PDB entry 7WUB | electron microscopy, 3.00 A resolution | chains D and L of the 12 polymer chains in the assembly

# Chain D
Protein: Transitional endoplasmic reticulum ATPase
Organism: Homo sapiens
Notes: EC 3.6.4.6
UniProt: P55072 (TERA_HUMAN); numbering as in UniProt (aligned over 200-775)
Amino-acid sequence (576 residues; row label = number of the first residue in the row):
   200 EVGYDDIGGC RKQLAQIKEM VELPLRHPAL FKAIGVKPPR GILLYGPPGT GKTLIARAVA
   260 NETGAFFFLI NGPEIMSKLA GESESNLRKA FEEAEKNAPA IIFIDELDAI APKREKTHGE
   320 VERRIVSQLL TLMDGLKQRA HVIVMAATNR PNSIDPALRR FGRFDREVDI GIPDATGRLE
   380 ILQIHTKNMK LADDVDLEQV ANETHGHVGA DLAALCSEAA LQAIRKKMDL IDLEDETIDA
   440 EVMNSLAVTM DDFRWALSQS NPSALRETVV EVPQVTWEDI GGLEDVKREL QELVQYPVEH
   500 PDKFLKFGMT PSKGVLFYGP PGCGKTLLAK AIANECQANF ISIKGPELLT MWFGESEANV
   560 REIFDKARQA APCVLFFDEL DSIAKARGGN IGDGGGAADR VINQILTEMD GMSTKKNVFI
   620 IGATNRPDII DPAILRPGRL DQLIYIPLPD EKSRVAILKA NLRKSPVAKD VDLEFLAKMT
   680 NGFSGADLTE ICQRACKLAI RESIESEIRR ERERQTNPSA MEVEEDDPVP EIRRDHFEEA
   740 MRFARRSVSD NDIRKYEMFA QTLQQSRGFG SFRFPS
Disordered / not traced: 520
Residues lining bound ligands:
  - ADP (adenosine-5'-diphosphate): D205, I206, G207, G208, P246, P247, G248, T249, G250, K251, T252, L253, D304, I380, I383, H384, G408, A409
  - Y6Y (3-[3-cyclopentylsulfanyl-5-[[3-methyl-4-(4-methylsulfonylphenyl)phenoxy]methyl]-1,2,4-triazol-4-yl]pyridine), molecule 1: Q398, E402, R453, K663
  - Y6Y, molecule 2: L492, V493, P496, V497, P500, F503, L504, G507, M508, T509, P510, S511, K512, C535, A537, P571, C572, V573, K615, N616, F618
Curated features (UniProtKB/Swiss-Prot):
  - binding site (ATP): P247 to L253, N348, H384, G521 to L526
  - modified residue: K315 (N6,N6,N6-trimethyllysine), T436 (Phosphothreonine), S462 (Phosphoserine), K502 (N6-acetyllysine), K505 (N6-acetyllysine), K668 (N6-acetyllysine), S702 (Phosphoserine), K754 (N6-acetyllysine), S770 (Phosphoserine), S775 (Phosphoserine)
  - natural variant: A232 (A232E: In IBMPFD1), I254 (I254F: In IBMPFD1; uncertain significance), I369 (I369T: In IBMPFD1; uncertain significance), N387 (N387H: In IBMPFD1; uncertain significance), D592 (D592N: In FTDALS6)
  - mutagenesis: K251 (K251Q: Impairs ERAD degradation of HMGCR and does not inhibit interaction with RHBDD1; when associated with Q-524), E305 (E305Q: Defect in ubiquitin-dependent protein degradation by the proteasome; when associated with Q-578), K312 (K312A: Does not affect methylation by VCPKMT), R313 (R313A: Does not affect methylation by VCPKMT), E314 (E314A: Does not affect methylation by VCPKMT; Strongly impairs methylation by VCPKMT), K315 (K315L/Q/R: Abolishes methylation by VCPKMT), T316 (T316A: Does not affect methylation by VCPKMT), H317 (H317A: Does not affect methylation by VCPKMT), G318 (G318A: Does not affect methylation by VCPKMT), K524 (K524A: Impairs catalytic activity of RNF19A toward SOD1 mutant. Does not inhibit interaction with RHBDD1; when associated with A-251; K524Q: Impairs ERAD degradation of HMGCR ...), E578 (E578Q: Does not inhibit interaction with RHBDD1. Increased interaction with CAV1 and UBXN6. Impaired autophagic function. Defect in ubiquitin-dependent protein degradation by the proteasome ...)

# Chain L
Protein: Transitional endoplasmic reticulum ATPase
Organism: Homo sapiens
Notes: EC 3.6.4.6
UniProt: P55072 (TERA_HUMAN); numbering as in UniProt (aligned over 21-775)
Amino-acid sequence (755 residues; row label = number of the first residue in the row):
    21 NRPNRLIVDE AINEDNSVVS LSQPKMDELQ LFRGDTVLLK GKKRREAVCI VLSDDTCSDE
    81 KIRMNRVVRN NLRVRLGDVI SIQPCPDVKY GKRIHVLPID DTVEGITGNL FEVYLKPYFL
   141 EAYRPIRKGD IFLVRGGMRA VEFKVVETDP SPYCIVAPDT VIHCEGEPIK REDEEESLNE
   201 VGYDDIGGCR KQLAQIKEMV ELPLRHPALF KAIGVKPPRG ILLYGPPGTG KTLIARAVAN
   261 ETGAFFFLIN GPEIMSKLAG ESESNLRKAF EEAEKNAPAI IFIDELDAIA PKREKTHGEV
   321 ERRIVSQLLT LMDGLKQRAH VIVMAATNRP NSIDPALRRF GRFDREVDIG IPDATGRLEI
   381 LQIHTKNMKL ADDVDLEQVA NETHGHVGAD LAALCSEAAL QAIRKKMDLI DLEDETIDAE
   441 VMNSLAVTMD DFRWALSQSN PSALRETVVE VPQVTWEDIG GLEDVKRELQ ELVQYPVEHP
   501 DKFLKFGMTP SKGVLFYGPP GCGKTLLAKA IANECQANFI SIKGPELLTM WFGESEANVR
   561 EIFDKARQAA PCVLFFDELD SIAKARGGNI GDGGGAADRV INQILTEMDG MSTKKNVFII
   621 GATNRPDIID PAILRPGRLD QLIYIPLPDE KSRVAILKAN LRKSPVAKDV DLEFLAKMTN
   681 GFSGADLTEI CQRACKLAIR ESIESEIRRE RERQTNPSAM EVEEDDPVPE IRRDHFEEAM
   741 RFARRSVSDN DIRKYEMFAQ TLQQSRGFGS FRFPS
Residues lining bound ligands:
  - ADP (adenosine-5'-diphosphate): D205, I206, G207, G208, P247, G248, T249, G250, K251, T252, L253, I380, H384, G408, A409, A412
  - Y6Y (3-[3-cyclopentylsulfanyl-5-[[3-methyl-4-(4-methylsulfonylphenyl)phenoxy]methyl]-1,2,4-triazol-4-yl]pyridine): L492, V493, P496, V497, P500, F503, L504, G507, M508, T509, P510, S511, K512, C535, A537, P571, C572, V573, K615, N616, F618
Curated features (UniProtKB/Swiss-Prot):
  - binding site (ATP): P247 to L253, N348, H384, G521 to L526
  - modified residue: S37 (Phosphoserine), K315 (N6,N6,N6-trimethyllysine), T436 (Phosphothreonine), S462 (Phosphoserine), K502 (N6-acetyllysine), K505 (N6-acetyllysine), K668 (N6-acetyllysine), S702 (Phosphoserine), K754 (N6-acetyllysine), S770 (Phosphoserine), S775 (Phosphoserine)
  - natural variant: R95 (R95G: In IBMPFD1), G97 (G97E: In CMT2Y), I126 (I126F: In IBMPFD1; uncertain significance), R155 (R155C: In IBMPFD1; R155H: In FTDALS6 and IBMPFD1; R155L: In IBMPFD1; R155P: In IBMPFD1; R155S: In IBMPFD1), R159 (R159G: In FTDALS6; R159H: In IBMPFD1), A160 (A160T: In IBMPFD1; uncertain significance), E185 (E185K: In CMT2Y), R191 (R191Q: In FTDALS6 and IBMPFD1), L198 (L198W: In IBMPFD1), A232 (A232E: In IBMPFD1), I254 (I254F: In IBMPFD1; uncertain significance), I369 (I369T: In IBMPFD1; uncertain significance), 2 further natural variant entries in UniProt
  - mutagenesis: F52 to D55 (Abolishes interaction with NPLOC4; when associated with A-110), R53 (R53A: Minor effect on affinity for ATP and ADP), R86 (R86A: Strongly increased affinity for ATP. Strongly reduced affinity for ADP), Y110 (Y110A: Abolishes interaction with NPLOC4; when associated with 52-A--A-55), R113 to H115 (Severely reduced binding to DERL1), F131 (F131R: Severely reduced binding to DERL1), L140 (L140D: Severely reduced binding to DERL1), D179 (D179R: No effect on binding to DERL1), H183 (H183W: Severely reduced binding to DERL1), K251 (K251Q: Impairs ERAD degradation of HMGCR and does not inhibit interaction with RHBDD1; when associated with Q-524), E305 (E305Q: Defect in ubiquitin-dependent protein degradation by the proteasome; when associated with Q-578), K312 (K312A: Does not affect methylation by VCPKMT), 8 further mutagenesis entries in UniProt

# Interface between chain D and chain L
Contacting residue pairs - 8 pairs, chain D then chain L:
  F674(D) - K677(L)
  K677(D) - F674(L)
  K677(D) - M678(L)
  M678(D) - K677(L)  hydrogen bond
  N680(D) - N680(L)
  R745(D) - R745(L)
  R745(D) - D749(L)  salt bridge
  R753(D) - R744(L)
Interface residues without a listed pair, chain D (7 interface residues in all): R744
Interface residues without a listed pair, chain L (8 interface residues in all): R753

# In short
7 residues of chain D and 8 residues of chain L are in contact, with 1 hydrogen bond and 1 salt bridge. Polar
contacts include R745(D)-D749(L) and M678(D)-K677(L). Ligands of chain D: compound Y6Y and ADP. Chain L binds
ADP and compound Y6Y.
Here chain D is Transitional endoplasmic reticulum ATPase and chain L is Transitional endoplasmic reticulum
ATPase, both from Homo sapiens. Entry 7WUB (Cryo-EM structure of dodecamer P97) was determined by electron
microscopy.
